5KJ7 - chains A and B of the 5 polymer chains in the assembly; structure by X-ray diffraction, 3.50 A resolution.

== Chain A ==
Protein: Vesicle-associated membrane protein 3
Organism: Rattus norvegicus
UniProt: P63025 (VAMP3_RAT); residues 27-89 here correspond to UniProt positions 14-76 (UniProt number = residue number - 13)
Chain sequence (63 residues; each row starts with the number of its first residue):
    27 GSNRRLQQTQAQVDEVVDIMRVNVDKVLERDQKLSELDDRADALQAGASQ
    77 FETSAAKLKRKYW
Differences from the reference sequence: conflict Ala37 (Asn24 in P63025)
Swiss-Prot annotation at these positions:
  - site ((Microbial infection) Cleavage): Asp57, Gln58, Lys59, Leu60, Gln76, Phe77
  - cross-link (Glycyl lysine isopeptide (Lys-Gly)): Lys83 (interchain with G-Cter in ubiquitin), Lys85 (interchain with G-Cter in ubiquitin)

== Chain B ==
Protein: Syntaxin-1A
Organism: Rattus norvegicus
UniProt: P32851 (STX1A_RAT); residue numbers follow UniProt; this construct covers 191-256
Chain sequence (66 residues; each row starts with the number of its first residue):
   191 ALSEIETRHSEIIKLENSIRELHDMFMDMAMLVESQGEMIDRIEYNVEHA
   241 VDYVERAVSDTKKAVK
Swiss-Prot annotation at these positions:
  - site: Lys253, Ala254 (Microbial infection: Cleavage)
  - cross-link (Glycyl lysine isopeptide (Lys-Gly)): Lys252 (interchain with G-Cter in SUMO), Lys253 (interchain with G-Cter in SUMO), Lys256 (interchain with G-Cter in SUMO)

== Chain A / chain B interface ==
Pairs across the interface (52):
  Ser28(A) - Arg198(B)
  Asn29(A) - Glu201(B)
  Leu32(A) - Arg198(B)
  Leu32(A) - Ile202(B)  hydrophobic
  Leu32(A) - Leu205(B)
  Thr35(A) - Leu205(B)
  Gln36(A) - Leu205(B)
  Gln36(A) - Ser208(B)  hydrogen bond
  Val39(A) - Ser208(B)
  Val39(A) - Ile209(B)  hydrophobic
  Val42(A) - Leu212(B)
  Val43(A) - Ser208(B)
  Val43(A) - Glu211(B)
  Val43(A) - Leu212(B)
  Val43(A) - Met215(B)
  Met46(A) - Leu212(B)  hydrophobic
  Met46(A) - Met215(B)
  Met46(A) - Phe216(B)  hydrophobic
  Met46(A) - Met219(B)  hydrophobic
  Arg47(A) - Glu211(B)  salt bridge
  Arg47(A) - Met215(B)  hydrogen bond (backbone-side chain)
  Asn49(A) - Met219(B)
  Val50(A) - Met215(B)  hydrophobic
  Val50(A) - Met219(B)
  Val53(A) - Met219(B)  hydrophobic
  Val53(A) - Leu222(B)  hydrophobic
  Val53(A) - Gln226(B)  hydrogen bond (backbone-side chain)
  Arg56(A) - Gln226(B)  hydrogen bond
  Arg56(A) - Ile230(B)
  Asp57(A) - Gln226(B)
  Leu60(A) - Gln226(B)
  Leu60(A) - Ile230(B)  hydrophobic
  Leu60(A) - Ile233(B)
  Leu63(A) - Ile233(B)  hydrophobic
  Asp64(A) - Arg232(B)  salt bridge
  Asp64(A) - Ile233(B)
  Asp64(A) - Asn236(B)
  Ala67(A) - Asn236(B)
  Asp68(A) - Arg232(B)  salt bridge
  Asp68(A) - Asn236(B)
  Gln71(A) - Asn236(B)
  Gln71(A) - Ala240(B)
  Gln71(A) - Tyr243(B)
  Ala74(A) - Tyr243(B)
  Ser75(A) - Tyr243(B)
  Phe77(A) - Ala247(B)  hydrophobic
  Glu78(A) - Tyr243(B)
  Glu78(A) - Arg246(B)  salt bridge
  Glu78(A) - Ala247(B)
  Ala82(A) - Asp250(B)
  Lys85(A) - Asp250(B)  salt bridge
  Trp89(A) - Lys253(B)
Also at the interface, not in a pair above, chain A (33 interface residues in all): Asp40, Leu54, Ser61, Ala81, Tyr88
Also at the interface, not in a pair above, chain B (32 interface residues in all): Lys204, Val223, Met229, Val237, His239, Val244, Thr251, Ala254, Lys256

== Overview ==
Chain A and chain B form an interface of 33 and 32 residues respectively, with 4 hydrogen bonds and 5 salt
bridges. Among the polar pairs are Arg47(A)-Glu211(B), Asp64(A)-Arg232(B) and Asp68(A)-Arg232(B).
Here chain A is Vesicle-associated membrane protein 3 and chain B is Syntaxin-1A, both from Rattus norvegicus.
Entry 5KJ7 (Structure of the Ca2+-bound synaptotagmin-1 SNARE complex (long unit cell form) - from XFEL
diffraction) was determined by X-ray diffraction, deposited together with 5KJ8.
